PDB entry 7YEV | electron microscopy, 3.60 A resolution | chains 3 and c of the 22 polymer chains in the assembly

# Chain 3 (and c)
Name: RNA helicase
From: Mammalian orthoreovirus 3
Notes: EC 3.6.4.13; chain c of this document is another copy of the same molecule, construct and numbering; everything in this record applies to it too
UniProtKB: C9E874 (C9E874_9REOV); residue numbers follow UniProt; this construct covers 1-1275
Amino-acid sequence (1275 residues; numbered 1 to 1275; the number before each row is that of its first residue):
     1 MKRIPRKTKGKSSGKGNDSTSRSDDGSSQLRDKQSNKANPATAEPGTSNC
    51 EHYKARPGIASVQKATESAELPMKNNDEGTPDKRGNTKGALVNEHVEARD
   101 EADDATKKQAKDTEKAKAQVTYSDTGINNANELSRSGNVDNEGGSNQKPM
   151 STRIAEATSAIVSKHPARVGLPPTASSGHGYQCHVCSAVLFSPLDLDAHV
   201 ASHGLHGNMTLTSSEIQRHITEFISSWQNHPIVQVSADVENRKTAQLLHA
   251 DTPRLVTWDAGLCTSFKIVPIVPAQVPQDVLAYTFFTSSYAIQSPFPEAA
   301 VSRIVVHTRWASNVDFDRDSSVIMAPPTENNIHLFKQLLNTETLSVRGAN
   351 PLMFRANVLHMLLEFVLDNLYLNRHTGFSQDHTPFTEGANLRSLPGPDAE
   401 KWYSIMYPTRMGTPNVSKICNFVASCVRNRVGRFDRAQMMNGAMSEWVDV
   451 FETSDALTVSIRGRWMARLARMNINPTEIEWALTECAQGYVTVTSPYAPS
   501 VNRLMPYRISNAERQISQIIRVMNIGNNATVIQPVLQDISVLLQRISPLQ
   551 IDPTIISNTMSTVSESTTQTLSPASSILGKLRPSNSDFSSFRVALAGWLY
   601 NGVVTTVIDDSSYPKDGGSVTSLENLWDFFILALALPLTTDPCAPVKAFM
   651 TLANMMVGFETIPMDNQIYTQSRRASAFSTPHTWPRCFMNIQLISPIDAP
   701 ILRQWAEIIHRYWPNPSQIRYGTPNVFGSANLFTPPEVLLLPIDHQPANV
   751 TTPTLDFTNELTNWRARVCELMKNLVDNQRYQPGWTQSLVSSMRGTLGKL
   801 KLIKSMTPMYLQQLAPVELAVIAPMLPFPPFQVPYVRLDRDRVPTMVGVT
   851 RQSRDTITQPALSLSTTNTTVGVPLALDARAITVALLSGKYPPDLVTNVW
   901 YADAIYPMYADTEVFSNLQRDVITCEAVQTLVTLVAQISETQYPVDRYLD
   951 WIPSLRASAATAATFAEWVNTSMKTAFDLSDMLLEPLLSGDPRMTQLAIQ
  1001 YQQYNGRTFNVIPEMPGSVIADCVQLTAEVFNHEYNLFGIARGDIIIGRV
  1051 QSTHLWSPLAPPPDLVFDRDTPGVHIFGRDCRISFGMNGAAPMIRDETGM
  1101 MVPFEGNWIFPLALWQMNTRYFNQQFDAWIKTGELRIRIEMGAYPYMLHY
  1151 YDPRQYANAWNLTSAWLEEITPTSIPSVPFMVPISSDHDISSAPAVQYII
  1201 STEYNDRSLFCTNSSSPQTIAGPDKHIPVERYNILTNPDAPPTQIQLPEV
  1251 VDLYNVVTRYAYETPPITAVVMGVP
Disordered / not traced: 1, 13-39, 167-1275 (chain c: 1-178, 209-217, 563-568)

# Interface between chain 3 and chain c
Pairs across the interface (148; chain 3 residue first):
  Lys-2(3) / Val-314(c)
  Lys-2(3) / Asp-315(c)
  Arg-3(3) / Val-314(c)  hydrogen bond (side chain-backbone)
  Arg-3(3) / Asp-315(c)
  Ile-4(3) / Arg-254(c)
  Ile-4(3) / Asp-315(c)  hydrogen bond (backbone-backbone)
  Ile-4(3) / Phe-316(c)
  Pro-5(3) / Phe-316(c)
  Arg-6(3) / Phe-316(c)
  Arg-6(3) / Asp-317(c)
  Arg-6(3) / Asp-319(c)  salt bridge
  Arg-6(3) / Thr-975(c)  hydrogen bond (side chain-backbone)
  Arg-6(3) / Asp-978(c)
  Lys-7(3) / Asp-251(c)  salt bridge
  Lys-7(3) / Asp-978(c)  hydrogen bond (backbone-side chain)
  Thr-8(3) / Asp-978(c)  hydrogen bond (backbone-side chain)
  Gly-10(3) / Asp-319(c)
  Gly-10(3) / Thr-975(c)
  Lys-11(3) / Asp-319(c)  hydrogen bond (backbone-backbone)
  Lys-11(3) / Ser-321(c)
  Lys-11(3) / Gln-337(c)  hydrogen bond
  Lys-11(3) / Glu-364(c)
  Lys-11(3) / Thr-975(c)
  Ser-12(3) / Asp-319(c)  hydrogen bond (backbone-side chain)
  Asn-49(3) / His-179(c)
  Asn-49(3) / Asn-229(c)
  Tyr-53(3) / Trp-227(c)
  Tyr-53(3) / Val-899(c)
  Tyr-53(3) / Asp-903(c)  hydrogen bond
  Ala-55(3) / Asp-903(c)
  Arg-56(3) / Asp-894(c)  salt bridge
  Arg-56(3) / Trp-900(c)
  Arg-56(3) / Asp-903(c)  hydrogen bond (backbone-side chain)
  Pro-57(3) / Trp-900(c)
  Pro-57(3) / Asp-903(c)
  Pro-57(3) / Ala-904(c)  hydrophobic
  Ile-59(3) / His-230(c)
  Val-62(3) / Pro-907(c)  hydrophobic
  Gln-63(3) / Ile-232(c)
  Gln-63(3) / Gln-246(c)  hydrogen bond
  Gln-63(3) / Pro-907(c)
  Ala-65(3) / Leu-542(c)  hydrophobic
  Ala-65(3) / Arg-545(c)
  Thr-66(3) / Leu-542(c)
  Thr-66(3) / Met-908(c)
  Thr-66(3) / Asp-911(c)
  Glu-67(3) / Gln-246(c)
  Glu-67(3) / His-249(c)
  Glu-67(3) / Asp-911(c)
  Ser-68(3) / Asp-538(c)  hydrogen bond
  Ala-69(3) / Asp-538(c)
  Ala-69(3) / Pro-827(c)
  Glu-70(3) / Leu-247(c)
  Glu-70(3) / Leu-248(c)
  Glu-70(3) / His-249(c)  salt bridge
  Glu-70(3) / Pro-827(c)
  Glu-70(3) / Asp-911(c)
  Glu-70(3) / Glu-913(c)
  Leu-71(3) / Pro-827(c)
  Pro-72(3) / His-249(c)
  Pro-72(3) / Asp-981(c)
  Met-73(3) / Val-531(c)
  Met-73(3) / Phe-828(c)  hydrophobic
  Lys-74(3) / Asn-524(c)
  Lys-74(3) / Val-531(c)
  Asn-75(3) / Asn-524(c)
  Asn-75(3) / Met-982(c)
  Asn-76(3) / Asn-524(c)
  Asn-76(3) / Asn-528(c)
  Asp-77(3) / Glu-985(c)
  Thr-80(3) / Glu-985(c)
  Pro-81(3) / Ala-963(c)
  Pro-81(3) / Glu-967(c)
  Pro-81(3) / Leu-988(c)
  Asp-82(3) / Glu-967(c)
  Lys-83(3) / Trp-968(c)  hydrogen bond (backbone-side chain)
  Arg-84(3) / Thr-341(c)
  Arg-84(3) / Glu-342(c)  salt bridge
  Gly-85(3) / Thr-964(c)
  Glu-101(3) / Asn-527(c)
  Glu-101(3) / Asn-528(c)
  Glu-101(3) / Thr-530(c)
  Ala-102(3) / Ala-529(c)  hydrophobic
  Ala-105(3) / Ala-529(c)  hydrophobic
  Ala-105(3) / Thr-530(c)
  Ala-105(3) / Gln-533(c)
  Lys-108(3) / Gln-533(c)
  Gln-109(3) / Gln-533(c)  hydrogen bond
  Gln-109(3) / Gln-537(c)
  Asp-112(3) / Gln-537(c)
  Lys-115(3) / Asp-587(c)
  Gln-119(3) / Asp-587(c)
  Gln-119(3) / Ser-589(c)
  Gln-119(3) / Ser-590(c)  hydrogen bond
  Gln-119(3) / Asp-878(c)  hydrogen bond
  Gln-119(3) / Arg-880(c)
  Gln-119(3) / Ala-881(c)
  Val-120(3) / Ser-589(c)
  Val-120(3) / Ser-590(c)
  Val-120(3) / Leu-875(c)  hydrophobic
  Val-120(3) / Ala-876(c)
  Val-120(3) / Leu-877(c)  hydrophobic
  Thr-121(3) / Leu-875(c)
  Thr-121(3) / Ala-876(c)  hydrogen bond (backbone-backbone)
  Tyr-122(3) / Ala-529(c)  hydrophobic
  Tyr-122(3) / Gln-533(c)
  Tyr-122(3) / Leu-875(c)  hydrophobic
  Asp-124(3) / Asp-609(c)
  Thr-125(3) / Ala-876(c)
  Gly-126(3) / Asp-610(c)
  Ile-127(3) / Ser-679(c)
  Ile-127(3) / Thr-869(c)
  Ile-127(3) / Thr-870(c)
  Ile-127(3) / Pro-874(c)  hydrophobic
  Asn-128(3) / Thr-869(c)  hydrogen bond (backbone-side chain)
  Asn-129(3) / Asn-868(c)
  Asn-129(3) / Thr-869(c)
  Asn-129(3) / Pro-874(c)
  Asn-131(3) / Thr-867(c)
  Glu-132(3) / Thr-867(c)
  Leu-133(3) / Gly-526(c)
  Leu-133(3) / Asn-527(c)  hydrogen bond (backbone-side chain)
  Leu-133(3) / Leu-864(c)
  Leu-133(3) / Thr-867(c)
  Ser-134(3) / Gly-526(c)  hydrogen bond (side chain-backbone)
  Ser-134(3) / Asn-527(c)
  Ser-134(3) / Leu-864(c)
  Arg-135(3) / Met-523(c)
  Arg-135(3) / Asn-524(c)  hydrogen bond (side chain-backbone)
  Arg-135(3) / Leu-864(c)
  Arg-135(3) / Ser-989(c)
  Asn-141(3) / Ala-959(c)
  Asn-141(3) / Ala-963(c)
  Asn-141(3) / Leu-988(c)  hydrogen bond (side chain-backbone)
  Asn-141(3) / Ser-989(c)
  Asn-141(3) / Gly-990(c)  hydrogen bond (side chain-backbone)
  Asn-141(3) / Asp-991(c)
  Glu-142(3) / Ser-958(c)  hydrogen bond
  Glu-142(3) / Ala-959(c)
  Glu-142(3) / Ala-960(c)
  Met-150(3) / Ala-960(c)  hydrophobic
  Ser-151(3) / Glu-342(c)
  Ile-154(3) / Glu-342(c)
  Ala-155(3) / Glu-342(c)
  Thr-158(3) / Thr-1173(c)  hydrogen bond
  Ser-163(3) / Arg-1120(c)
  Lys-164(3) / Arg-1120(c)
  His-165(3) / Arg-1120(c)
Interface residues without a listed pair, chain 3 (78 interface residues in all): Lys-9, Thr-47, Ser-48, Lys-54, Glu-78, Gly-79, Thr-113, Ile-161, Pro-166
Interface residues without a listed pair, chain c (101 interface residues in all): Gly-180, Gln-182, Gln-228, Asn-313, Arg-318, Ser-320, Leu-344, Ile-525, Ile-532, Val-535, Asn-585, Val-593, Ser-676, Pro-892, Thr-971, Leu-979, Ser-980, Gln-1124, Glu-1168, Pro-1172

# Summary
The interface between chain 3 and chain c involves 78 residues on one side and 101 on the other, with 25
hydrogen bonds and 5 salt bridges. Polar contacts include Arg-6(3)/Asp-319(c), Lys-7(3)/Asp-251(c) and
Arg-56(3)/Asp-894(c).
Both chains are RNA helicase (Mammalian orthoreovirus 3). Entry 7YEV (In situ structure of polymerase complex
of mammalian reovirus in the pre-elongation state) was determined by electron microscopy, deposited together
with 7YED, 7YEZ, 7YF0 and 7YFE.
